2IRY - chain A; structure by X-ray diffraction, 1.78 A resolution.

# Chain A
Molecule: DNA ligase-like protein Rv0938/MT0965
Source organism: Mycobacterium tuberculosis
Notes: EC 2.7.7.-; fragment: LigD Polymerase Domain (residues 1-300)
Reference sequence: P71571 (Y938_MYCTU); residues 4-303 here correspond to UniProt positions 1-300 (UniProt number = residue number - 3)
Sequence (303 residues; each row starts with the number of its first residue):
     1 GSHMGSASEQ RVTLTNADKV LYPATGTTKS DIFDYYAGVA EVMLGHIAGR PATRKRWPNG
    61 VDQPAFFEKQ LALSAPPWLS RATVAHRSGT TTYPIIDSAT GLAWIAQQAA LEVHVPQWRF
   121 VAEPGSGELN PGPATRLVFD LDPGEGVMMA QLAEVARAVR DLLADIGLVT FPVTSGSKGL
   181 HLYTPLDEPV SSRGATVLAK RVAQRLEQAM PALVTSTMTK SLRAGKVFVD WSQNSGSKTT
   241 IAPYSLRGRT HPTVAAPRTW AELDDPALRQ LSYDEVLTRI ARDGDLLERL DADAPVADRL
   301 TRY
Not modelled in the structure: 1-4, 293-303
Differences from the reference sequence: expression tag (1-3)
Bound ions: Mn2+: Asp140 (together with 2'-deoxyguanosine-5'-triphosphate)
Residues lining bound ligands: 2'-deoxyguanosine-5'-triphosphate (DGT): Thr53, Phe67, Lys69, His114, Asp140, Asp142, Ser175, Ser177, Lys178, Gly179, Leu180, His181, Gln233, Thr239, Ile241, Arg247
From the paper describing this entry:
  - Mn2+ coordination: Asp140, Asp142
  - binding site for 2'-deoxyguanosine-5'-triphosphate: Phe67, Gln233, Thr239

# Summary
Ligands of chain A: 2'-deoxyguanosine-5'-triphosphate. From the paper: a binding site for
2'-deoxyguanosine-5'-triphosphate at Phe67, Gln233 and Thr239; Mn2+ coordination by Asp140 and Asp142.
Chain A is DNA ligase-like protein Rv0938/MT0965 (Mycobacterium tuberculosis); the structure, Crystal
Structure of the Polymerase Domain from Mycobacterium tuberculosis Ligase D with dGTP and Manganese, was
determined by X-ray diffraction (same publication as 2IRU and 2IRX).
